PDB entry 8XWX | X-ray diffraction, 2.69 A resolution | chains F and B of the 7 polymer chains in the assembly

# Chain F
Name: B-cell receptor-associated protein 31
Organism: Homo sapiens
Reference sequence: P51572 (BAP31_HUMAN); residues 168-233 here = UniProt positions 168-233
Amino-acid sequence (72 residues; numbered 166 to 237; the number before each row is that of its first residue):
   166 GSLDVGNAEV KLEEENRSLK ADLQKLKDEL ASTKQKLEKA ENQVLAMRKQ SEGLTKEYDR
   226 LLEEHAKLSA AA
Unresolved in the structure: 166-169, 236-237
Differences from the reference sequence: expression tag (166-167, 234-237)
What the authors report for this chain:
  - conformationally variable residues (order/disorder transition): Lys221 to Leu233

# Chain B
Name: Mitochondrial fission 1 protein
Organism: Homo sapiens
Reference sequence: Q9Y3D6 (FIS1_HUMAN); residue numbers follow UniProt; this construct covers 1-123
Amino-acid sequence (125 residues; row label = number of the first residue in the row; numbers below 1 keep their minus sign (Gly-1 is residue -1)):
    -1 GSMEAVLNEL VSVEDLLKFE KKFQSEKAAG SVSKSTQFEY AWCLVRSKYN DDIRKGIVLL
    59 EELLPKGSKE EQRDYVFYLA VGNYRLKEYE KALKYVRGLL QTEPQNNQAK ELERLIDKAM
   119 KKDGL
Unresolved in the structure: -1 to 1, 121-123
Differences from the reference sequence: expression tag (-1 to 0)
Curated features (UniProtKB/Swiss-Prot):
  - modified residue: Met1 (N-acetylmethionine), Ser10 (Phosphoserine)
  - mutagenesis: Leu14 (L14P: Approximately 40% of cells display fragmented mitochondria), Leu42 (L42P: Less than 15% of cells display fragmented mitochondria), Leu58 (L58P: Less than 15% of cells display fragmented mitochondria), Leu77 (L77P: Less than 15% of cells display fragmented mitochondria. Shows greatly reduced binding to DNM1L), Leu91 (L91P: Less than 15% of cells display fragmented mitochondria. Shows greatly reduced binding to DNM1L), Leu110 (L110P: Approximately 40% of cells display fragmented mitochondria. No change in binding to DNM1L)
What the authors report for this chain:
  - mutagenesis - V56E: unchanged binding to B-cell receptor-associated protein 31 (chain F)

# How chain F and chain B interact
Residue-residue contacts (9; chain F residue first):
  Asp224(F) with Lys64(B), salt bridge
  Leu227(F) with Glu59(B); Glu60(B); Pro63(B), hydrophobic
  Glu228(F) with Glu60(B)
  Ala231(F) with Val56(B); Glu59(B)
  Lys232(F) with Val56(B)
  Ser234(F) with Lys89(B), hydrogen bond (backbone-side chain)
Also at the interface, not in a pair above, chain F (7 interface residues in all): Ala235
Also at the interface, not in a pair above, chain B (7 interface residues in all): Arg52
Interface features reported in the paper:
  - specific contacts: Asp224(F)-Lys64(B) (salt bridge), Ser234(F)-Lys89(B) (backbone contact)
  - interface residues, chain F: Leu227(F), Glu228(F), Ala231(F), Lys232(F), Ser234(F), Ala235(F)
  - interface residues, chain B: Arg52(B), Val56(B), Glu59(B), Glu60(B)
  - hot spots on chain B (mutagenesis) - K64A/K89A: decreased binding to B-cell receptor-associated protein 31 (chain F)

# In short
Chain F and chain B each contribute 7 residues to their interface; the contacts include 1 hydrogen bond and 1
salt bridge. Among the polar pairs are Asp224(F)-Lys64(B) and Ser234(F)-Lys89(B). The authors report a salt
bridge between Asp224(F) and Lys64(B); a backbone contact between Ser234(F) and Lys89(B). The paper reports
that K64A/K89A of chain B reduce binding to B-cell receptor-associated protein 31 (chain F); interface
residues Leu227(F), Glu228(F) and Arg52(B) among others.
Here chain F is B-cell receptor-associated protein 31 and chain B is Mitochondrial fission 1 protein, both
from Homo sapiens. Entry 8XWX (Crystal structure of FIS1-BAP31 complex from human) was determined by X-ray
diffraction together with 7YA9 from the same study.
